PDB entry 9GVK | electron microscopy, 3.50 A resolution | chains E and F of the 4 polymer chains in the assembly

[Chain E]
Protein: Lipoprotein-releasing system transmembrane protein LolE
Organism: Escherichia coli K-12
Reference sequence: P75958 (LOLE_ECOLI); residue numbers follow UniProt; this construct covers 1-414
Amino-acid sequence (414 residues; numbered 1 to 414; the number before each row is that of its first residue):
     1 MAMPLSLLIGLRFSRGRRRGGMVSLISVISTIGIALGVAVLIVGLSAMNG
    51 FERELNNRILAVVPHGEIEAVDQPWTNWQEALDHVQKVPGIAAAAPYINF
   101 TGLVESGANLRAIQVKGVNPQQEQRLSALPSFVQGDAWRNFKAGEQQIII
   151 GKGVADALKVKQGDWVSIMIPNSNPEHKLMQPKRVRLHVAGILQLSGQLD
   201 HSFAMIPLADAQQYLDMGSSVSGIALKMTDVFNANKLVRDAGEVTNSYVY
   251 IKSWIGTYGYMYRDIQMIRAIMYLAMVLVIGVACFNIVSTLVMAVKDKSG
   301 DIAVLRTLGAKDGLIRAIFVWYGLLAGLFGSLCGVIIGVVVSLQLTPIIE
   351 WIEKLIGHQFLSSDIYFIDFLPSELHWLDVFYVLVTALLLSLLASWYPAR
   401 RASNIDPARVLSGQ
Disordered / not traced: 1-3
From the paper describing this entry:
  - mutagenesis - L60D, V63D, H65D, Y97D, L126D, L199D, F203D, T307A: decreased growth
  - mutagenesis - L103D, I113D, W254D: abolished growth
  - mutagenesis - T101A, Q114A: unchanged growth
  - mutagenesis - L60D, V63D, H65D: unchanged binding to lipoprotein

[Chain F]
Protein: Lipoprotein-releasing system ATP-binding protein LolD
Organism: Escherichia coli K-12
Notes: EC 7.6.2.-
Reference sequence: P75957 (LOLD_ECOLI); residues 1-233 here = UniProt positions 1-233
Amino-acid sequence (241 residues; numbered 1 to 241; the number before each row is that of its first residue):
     1 MNKILLQCDNLCKRYQEGSVQTDVLHNVSFSVGEGEMMAIVGSSGSGKST
    51 LLHLLGGLDTPTSGDVIFNGQPMSKLSSAAKAELRNQKLGFIYQFHHLLP
   101 DFTALENVAMPLLIGKKKPAEINSRALEMLKAVGLDHRANHRPSELSGGE
   151 RQRVAIARALVNNPRLVLADQPTGNLDARNADSIFQLLGELNRLQGTAFL
   201 VVTHDLQLAKRMSRQLEMRDGRLTAELSLMGAEHHHHHHHH
Disordered / not traced: 1-2, 229-241
Construct notes: engineered mutation Gln171 (Glu in P75957); expression tag (234-241)
Metal / ion sites: Mg2+ near Gln94 (its only coordinating residue here)
Small-molecule neighbours:
  - ATP (adenosine-5'-triphosphate), molecule 1: Tyr15, Thr22, Val24, Ser43, Ser44, Gly45, Ser46, Gly47, Lys48, Ser49, Thr50, Gln94, His204
  - ATP, molecule 2: Arg138, His141, Glu145, Leu146, Ser147, Gly148, Gly149, Glu150, Asn175
From the paper describing this entry:
  - mutagenesis - Y93A: decreased growth

[Chain E / chain F interface]
Residue-residue contacts (36):
  Leu5(E) with Leu113(F), hydrophobic
  Leu8(E) with Phe102(F), hydrophobic
  Arg12(E) with Asp101(F); Phe102(F); Glu106(F), salt bridge
  Phe13(E) with Asp101(F)
  Gly16(E) with Asp101(F)
  Arg19(E) with Arg142(F); Glu145(F), salt bridge
  Lys298(E) with Asp101(F), salt bridge
  Asp301(E) with Leu99(F); Pro100(F)
  Val304(E) with His97(F); Arg158(F)
  Leu305(E) with Ile114(F), hydrophobic
  Arg306(E) with Ser78(F); Arg85(F), hydrogen bond (backbone-side chain)
  Thr307(E) with Arg85(F); Tyr93(F), hydrogen bond
  Leu308(E) with Arg85(F); Asn86(F), hydrogen bond (backbone-side chain); Met110(F), hydrophobic; Arg158(F)
  Gly309(E) with Ala82(F); Asn86(F); Ile114(F)
  Ala310(E) with Ile114(F), hydrophobic
  Lys311(E) with Ala79(F)
  Asp406(E) with Leu58(F); Asp59(F)
  Pro407(E) with Leu58(F)
  Ala408(E) with His53(F); Leu58(F), hydrogen bond (backbone-backbone)
  Arg409(E) with Asp59(F)
  Leu411(E) with Tyr93(F); His97(F)
Also at the interface, not in a pair above, chain E (24 interface residues in all): Ile9, Arg18, Asp312
Also at the interface, not in a pair above, chain F (26 interface residues in all): Gly57, Thr60, Glu83, Thr103, Pro111
Interface features reported in the paper:
  - pairs named by the authors: Arg18(E)-Arg142(F), Arg306(E)-Ser78(F), Thr307(E)-Tyr93(F)

[Overview]
The interface between chain E and chain F involves 24 residues on one side and 26 on the other; the contacts
include 4 hydrogen bonds and 3 salt bridges. Among the polar pairs are Arg12(E)-Glu106(F), Arg19(E)-Glu145(F)
and Lys298(E)-Asp101(F). The authors report contacts between Arg18(E) and Arg142(F), Arg306(E) and Ser78(F)
and Thr307(E) and Tyr93(F). The paper reports that L60D, V63D and H65D of chain E, among others, reduce
growth; L103D, I113D and W254D of chain E abolish growth; 14 substitutions were tested in all.
Here chain E is Lipoprotein-releasing system transmembrane protein LolE and chain F is Lipoprotein-releasing
system ATP-binding protein LolD, both from Escherichia coli K-12. Entry 9GVK (Cryo-EM structure of endogenous
ATP-bound LolCDE with LolD-E171Q mutations in nanodiscs) was determined by electron microscopy (same
publication as 9GRC).
